Entry 1UA0 (X-ray diffraction, 2.10 A resolution); this record covers chains C and A of the 3 polymer chains in the assembly.

Chain C:
Molecule: DNA template strand with aminofluorene adduct
Sequence (14 nucleotides; numbered 0 to 13; the number before each row is that of its first residue; numbering starts at 0):
     0 CATGCACCAT CCCT
Disordered / not traced: 0-1
Covalently attached groups: 2-aminofluorene (AF) linked to DG3

Chain A:
Name: DNA polymerase I
Organism: Geobacillus stearothermophilus
Notes: EC 2.7.7.7; fragment: analogous to the E. coli klenow fragment
Chain sequence (580 residues; each row starts with the number of its first residue):
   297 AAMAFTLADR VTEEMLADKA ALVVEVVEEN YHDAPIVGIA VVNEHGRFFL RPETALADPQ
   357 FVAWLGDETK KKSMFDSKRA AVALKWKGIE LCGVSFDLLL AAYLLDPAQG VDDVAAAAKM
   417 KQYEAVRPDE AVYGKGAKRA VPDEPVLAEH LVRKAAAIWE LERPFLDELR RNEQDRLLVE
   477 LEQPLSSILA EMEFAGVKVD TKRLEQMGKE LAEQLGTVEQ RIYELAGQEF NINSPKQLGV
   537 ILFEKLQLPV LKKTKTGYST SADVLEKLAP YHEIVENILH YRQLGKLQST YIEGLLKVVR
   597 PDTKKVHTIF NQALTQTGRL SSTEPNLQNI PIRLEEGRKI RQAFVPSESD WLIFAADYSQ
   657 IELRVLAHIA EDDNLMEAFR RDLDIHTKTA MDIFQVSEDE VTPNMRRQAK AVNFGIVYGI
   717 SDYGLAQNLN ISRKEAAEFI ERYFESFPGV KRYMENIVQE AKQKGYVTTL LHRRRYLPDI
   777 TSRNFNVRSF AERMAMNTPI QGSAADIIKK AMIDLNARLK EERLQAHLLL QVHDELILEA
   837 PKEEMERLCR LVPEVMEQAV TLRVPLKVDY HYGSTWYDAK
Reported in the primary citation:
  - binding site for DNA template strand with aminofluorene adduct (chain C): Gln-797
  - binding site for DNA primer strand: Arg-615

Interface between chain C and chain A:
Contacting residue pairs (39):
  DT2(C) / Leu-721(A)  base contact
  DT2(C) / Ala-722(A)  hydrogen bond to the base
  DT2(C) / Gln-723(A)  hydrogen bond to the base
  DT2(C) / Asn-724(A)  hydrogen bond to the base
  DG3(C) / Tyr-714(A)  base contact
  DG3(C) / Arg-789(A)  hydrogen bond to the phosphate
  DC4(C) / Tyr-714(A)  stacking on the base
  DC4(C) / Phe-786(A)  phosphate contact
  DC4(C) / Arg-789(A)  salt bridge to the phosphate
  DC4(C) / Asn-793(A)  sugar contact
  DC4(C) / Gln-797(A)  hydrogen bond to the base
  DA5(C) / Gln-612(A)  phosphate contact
  DA5(C) / Thr-613(A)  sugar contact
  DA5(C) / Arg-615(A)  base contact
  DA5(C) / Arg-771(A)  salt bridge to the phosphate
  DA5(C) / Met-790(A)  phosphate contact
  DA5(C) / Gln-797(A)  hydrogen bond to the sugar
  DC6(C) / Leu-610(A)  phosphate contact
  DC6(C) / Thr-611(A)  phosphate contact
  DC6(C) / Gln-612(A)  hydrogen bond to the phosphate
  DC6(C) / Ser-617(A)  phosphate contact
  DC7(C) / Leu-610(A)  phosphate contact
  DC7(C) / Ser-617(A)  hydrogen bond to the phosphate
  DC7(C) / Ser-618(A)  sugar contact
  DC7(C) / Thr-619(A)  sugar contact
  DC7(C) / Asn-622(A)  hydrogen bond to the sugar
  DA8(C) / Lys-582(A)  base contact
  DA8(C) / Thr-619(A)  phosphate contact
  DA8(C) / Glu-620(A)  hydrogen bond to the phosphate
  DT9(C) / Ser-585(A)  phosphate contact
  DT9(C) / Thr-586(A)  sugar contact
  DT9(C) / Gly-590(A)  phosphate contact
  DC10(C) / Asn-529(A)  phosphate contact
  DC10(C) / Ser-585(A)  hydrogen bond to the phosphate
  DC11(C) / Asn-527(A)  hydrogen bond to the phosphate
  DC11(C) / Asn-529(A)  phosphate contact
  DC11(C) / Ser-530(A)  hydrogen bond to the phosphate
  DC12(C) / Ser-530(A)  hydrogen bond to the phosphate
  DC12(C) / Gln-533(A)  phosphate contact
Interface residues without a listed pair, chain C (12 interface residues in all): DT13
Interface residues without a listed pair, chain A (33 interface residues in all): Lys-532, Glu-589, Asn-625, Gly-711

Summary:
Chain C and chain A form an interface of 12 and 33 residues respectively; the contacts include 14 hydrogen
bonds, 2 salt bridges and 1 aromatic stacking contact. Polar contacts include DT2(C)/Ala-722(A),
DT2(C)/Gln-723(A) and DT2(C)/Asn-724(A). From the paper: a binding site for DNA template strand with
aminofluorene adduct (chain C) at Gln-797(A); a binding site for DNA primer strand at Arg-615(A).
Here chain C is DNA template strand with aminofluorene adduct and chain A is DNA polymerase I (Geobacillus
stearothermophilus). Entry 1UA0 (Aminofluorene DNA adduct at the pre-insertion site of a DNA polymerase) was
determined by X-ray diffraction (same publication as 1UA1).
